4FDP - chain A; structure by X-ray diffraction, 2.23 A resolution.

== Chain A ==
Protein: oxidoreductase DprE1
Organism: Mycobacterium tuberculosis
Notes: EC 1.-.-.-
Reference sequence: P72056 (DPRE1_MYCTU); residues 1-461 here = UniProt positions 1-461
Amino-acid sequence (481 residues; row label = number of the first residue in the row; numbers below 1 keep their minus sign (Met-19 is residue -19)):
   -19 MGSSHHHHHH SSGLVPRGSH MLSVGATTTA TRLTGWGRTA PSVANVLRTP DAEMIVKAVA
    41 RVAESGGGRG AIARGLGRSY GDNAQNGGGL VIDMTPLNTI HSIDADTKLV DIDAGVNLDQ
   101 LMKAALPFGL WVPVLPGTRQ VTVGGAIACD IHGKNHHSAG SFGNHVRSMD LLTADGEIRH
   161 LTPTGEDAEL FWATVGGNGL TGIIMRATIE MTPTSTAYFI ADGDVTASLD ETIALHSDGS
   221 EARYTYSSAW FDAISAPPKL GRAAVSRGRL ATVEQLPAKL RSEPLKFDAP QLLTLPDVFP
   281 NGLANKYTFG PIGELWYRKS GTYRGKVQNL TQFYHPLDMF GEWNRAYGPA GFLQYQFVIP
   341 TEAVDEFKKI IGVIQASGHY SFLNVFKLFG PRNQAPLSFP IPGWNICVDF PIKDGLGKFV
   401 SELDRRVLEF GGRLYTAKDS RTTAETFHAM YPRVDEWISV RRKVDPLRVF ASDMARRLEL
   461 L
Not modelled in the structure: -19 to 6, 269-283, 316-330
Sequence notes: expression tag (-19 to 0)
Small-molecule neighbours: FAD (flavin-adenine dinucleotide): Trp16, Ile52, Ala53, Arg54, Gly55, Leu56, Gly57, Arg58, Ser59, Tyr60, Asn63, Ala64, Met74, Ala94, Pro116, Gly117, Thr118, Gln120, Val121, Thr122, Gly124, Gly125, Ala126, Ala128, Cys129, Ile131, His132, Asn178, Gly179, Gly182, Ile183, Ile184, Tyr415, Ala417, Lys418
What the authors report for this chain:
  - self-association interface (contacts with another copy of this molecule): Ile80 to Asp84, Phe108
  - conformationally variable residues (order/disorder transition): Ala269 to Leu283, Ile292 to Arg298, Pro316 to Ala330

== Summary ==
Bound to chain A: flavin-adenine dinucleotide. From the paper: conformational variability at Ala269, Ile292
and Pro316; a self-association interface involving Ile80 and Phe108.
Chain A is oxidoreductase DprE1 (Mycobacterium tuberculosis); the structure, Mycobacterium tuberculosis DprE1
- monoclinic crystal form, was determined by X-ray diffraction together with 4FDN, 4FDO, 4FEH and 4FF6 from
the same study.
